Entry 6VFN (X-ray diffraction, 2.50 A resolution); this record covers chains B and E of the 12 polymer chains in the assembly.

== Chain B (and E) ==
Molecule: Spermidine N1-acetyltransferase
Organism: Bacillus thuringiensis
Notes: EC 2.3.1.57, 6.3.5.2; chain E of this document is another copy of the same molecule, construct and numbering; everything in this record applies to it too
UniProtKB: A0A0G3E2X5 (A0A0G3E2X5_BACTU); numbering as in UniProt (aligned over 1-171)
Amino-acid sequence (171 residues; row label = number of the first residue in the row):
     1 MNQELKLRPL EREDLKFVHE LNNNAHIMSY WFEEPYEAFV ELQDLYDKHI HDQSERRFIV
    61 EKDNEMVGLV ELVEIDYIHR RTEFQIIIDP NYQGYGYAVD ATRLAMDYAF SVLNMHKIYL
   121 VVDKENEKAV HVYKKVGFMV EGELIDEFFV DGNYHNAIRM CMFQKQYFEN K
Not modelled in the structure: 1-3, 171
Small-molecule neighbours:
  - spermine (SPM), molecule 1: Asn22, Met28, Glu33, Glu34, Tyr36, Glu37, Glu41
  - spermine (SPM), molecule 2: His49, Ile50, His51, Asp52, Gln53, Glu55, Arg56
From the paper describing this entry:
  - binding site for spermine: Glu41, His49, Ile50, Asp52, Gln53
  - allosteric site: Glu41, Gln53

== Interface between chain B and chain E ==
Pairs across the interface (12; chain B residue first):
  Tyr77(B) with Tyr77(E), hydrophobic; Ile78(E), hydrophobic; Arg80(E), hydrogen bond (backbone-side chain)
  Ile78(B) with Arg80(E); Val112(E); Asn114(E), hydrogen bond (backbone-side chain)
  Arg80(B) with Arg80(E); Asn114(E)
  Val112(B) with Ile78(E)
  Leu113(B) with Ile78(E)
  Asn114(B) with Ile78(E), hydrogen bond (side chain-backbone); Arg80(E)
Other interface residues (no listed pair), chain E (6 interface residues in all): Leu113

== In short ==
Chain B and chain E each contribute 6 residues to their interface, with 3 hydrogen bonds. Polar pairs include
Tyr77(B)-Arg80(E) and Ile78(B)-Asn114(E). Chain B binds spermine. The paper reports a binding site for
spermine at Glu41(B), His49(B) and Ile50(B) among others; an allosteric site at Glu41(B) and Gln53(B).
Both chains are Spermidine N1-acetyltransferase (Bacillus thuringiensis). Entry 6VFN (Crystal structure of
SpeG allosteric polyamine acetyltransferase from Bacillus thuringiensis in complex with spermine) was
determined by X-ray diffraction, deposited together with 6VFM.
